PDB entry 6EPL | X-ray diffraction, 2.55 A resolution | chains R and S

[Chain R]
Protein: GTPase KRas
Source organism: Homo sapiens
UniProtKB: P01116 (RASK_HUMAN), isoform P01116-2; residue numbers follow UniProt; this construct covers 1-169
Amino-acid sequence (170 residues; each row starts with the number of its first residue; numbering starts at 0):
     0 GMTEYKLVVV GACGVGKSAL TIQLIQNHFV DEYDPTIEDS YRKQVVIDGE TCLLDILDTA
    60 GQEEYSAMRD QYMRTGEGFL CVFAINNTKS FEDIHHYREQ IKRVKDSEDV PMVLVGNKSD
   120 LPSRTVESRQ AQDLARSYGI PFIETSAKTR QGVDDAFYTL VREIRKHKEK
Not modelled in the structure: 0
Differences from the reference sequence: expression tag (0); engineered mutation Cys-12 (Gly in P01116), Ser-118 (Cys in P01116), Glu-126 (Asp in P01116), Ser-127 (Thr in P01116), Arg-128 (Lys in P01116)
Swiss-Prot annotation at these positions:
  - motif: Tyr-32 to Tyr-40 (Effector region)
  - binding site (GTP): Gly-10, Ala-11, Gly-13 to Ala-18, Val-29 to Thr-35, Ala-59, Gly-60, Asn-116, Lys-117, Asp-119
  - modified residue: Met-1 (N-acetylmethionine), Thr-2 (N-acetylthreonine), Lys-104 (N6-acetyllysine)
  - glycosylation: Thr-35 (Microbial infection: O-linked (Glc) threonine)

[Chain S]
Protein: Son of sevenless homolog 1
Source organism: Homo sapiens
UniProtKB: Q07889 (SOS1_HUMAN); residues 563-1049 here = UniProt positions 563-1049
Amino-acid sequence (487 residues; numbered 563 to 1049; the number before each row is that of its first residue):
   563 GEEQMRLPSA DVYRFAEPDS EENIIFEENM QPKAGIPIIK AGTVIKLIER LTYHMYADPN
   623 FVRTFLTTYR SFCKPQELLS LIIERFEIPE PEPTEADRIA IENGDQPLSA ELKRFRKEYI
   683 QPVQLRVLNV CRHWVEHHFY DFERDAYLLQ RMEEFIGTVR GKAMKKWVES ITKIIQRKKI
   743 ARDNGPGHNI TFQSSPPTVE WHISRPGHIE TFDLLTLHPI EIARQLTLLE SDLYRAVQPS
   803 ELVGSVWTKE DKEINSPNLL KMIRHTTNLT LWFEKCIVET ENLEERVAVV SRIIEILQVF
   863 QELNNFNGVL EVVSAMNSSP VYRLDHTFEQ IPSRQKKILE EAHELSEDHY KKYLAKLRSI
   923 NPPCVPFFGI YLTNILKTEE GNPEVLKRHG KELINFSKRR KVAEITGEIQ QYQNQPYCLR
   983 VESDIKRFFE NLNPMGNSME KEFTDYLFNK SLEIEPRNPK PLPRFPKKYS YPLKSPGVRP
  1043 SNPRPGT
Not modelled in the structure: 563-564, 660-670, 744-752, 1047-1049
Differences from the reference sequence: engineered mutation Gly-563 (Lys in Q07889)

[Chain R / chain S interface]
Contacting residue pairs (65):
  Ser-17(R) with Leu-938(S); Lys-939(S)
  Ile-21(R) with Lys-939(S); Gly-943(S)
  Gln-25(R) with Gly-943(S)
  Asp-30(R) with Gly-943(S); Pro-945(S)
  Glu-31(R) with Gly-943(S); Asn-944(S)
  Tyr-32(R) with Lys-939(S); Gly-943(S); Asn-944(S), hydrogen bond (backbone-side chain)
  Pro-34(R) with Asn-936(S); Lys-939(S); Thr-940(S)
  Tyr-40(R) with Asp-910(S); His-911(S)
  Asp-54(R) with His-911(S), salt bridge
  Ile-55(R) with His-911(S)
  Leu-56(R) with His-911(S)
  Asp-57(R) with Thr-935(S); Lys-939(S), hydrogen bond (backbone-side chain)
  Thr-58(R) with Thr-935(S)
  Ala-59(R) with Thr-935(S), hydrogen bond (backbone-side chain); Leu-938(S)
  Gly-60(R) with Trp-809(S), hydrogen bond (backbone-side chain); Leu-934(S); Leu-938(S)
  Gln-61(R) with Phe-929(S); Gly-931(S), hydrogen bond (side chain-backbone); Thr-935(S), hydrogen bond
  Glu-63(R) with Lys-814(S), salt bridge; Ile-825(S); Arg-826(S), salt bridge; Thr-829(S)
  Tyr-64(R) with Met-824(S); Ile-825(S); Thr-828(S); Thr-829(S); Phe-929(S), hydrophobic; Phe-930(S); Gly-931(S), hydrogen bond (side chain-backbone)
  Ser-65(R) with Thr-829(S)
  Ala-66(R) with Thr-832(S); Leu-833(S), hydrophobic
  Met-67(R) with Ser-876(S); Tyr-912(S); Phe-929(S), hydrophobic
  Arg-68(R) with Glu-1002(S), salt bridge
  Asp-69(R) with Asn-879(S); Ser-880(S); Ser-881(S), hydrogen bond
  Gln-70(R) with Val-875(S); Ser-876(S), hydrogen bond; Asn-879(S); Ser-908(S)
  Tyr-71(R) with Tyr-912(S), hydrogen bond; Phe-929(S)
  Arg-73(R) with Asn-879(S), hydrogen bond (side chain-backbone); Ser-881(S); Tyr-884(S)
  Arg-102(R) with Ser-881(S); Asp-1007(S), salt bridge; Phe-1010(S)
  Asp-105(R) with Arg-1019(S), salt bridge
Interface residues without a listed pair, chain R (33 interface residues in all): Lys-5, Cys-12, Ala-18, Thr-35, His-95
Interface residues without a listed pair, chain S (44 interface residues in all): Thr-810, Leu-822, Glu-836, Pro-882, Ile-932, Glu-942, Lys-963, Lys-1003, Thr-1006
The authors on this interface:
  - pairs named by the authors: Arg-73(R)/Tyr-884(S) (pi stacking)

[Overview]
33 residues of chain R and 44 residues of chain S are in contact; the contacts include 11 hydrogen bonds and 6
salt bridges. Polar contacts include Asp-54(R)/His-911(S), Glu-63(R)/Lys-814(S) and Glu-63(R)/Arg-826(S). The
authors report pi stacking between Arg-73(R) and Tyr-884(S).
Chain R is GTPase KRas and chain S is Son of sevenless homolog 1, both from Homo sapiens; the structure, Ras
guanine exchange factor SOS1 (Rem-cdc25) in complex with KRAS(G12C), was determined by X-ray diffraction
together with 6EPM, 6EPN, 6EPO and 6EPP from the same study.
